7DP8 - chains C and D of the 6 polymer chains in the assembly; structure by X-ray diffraction, 2.45 A resolution.

[Chain C]
Protein: Tubulin alpha-1B chain
Source organism: Sus scrofa
UniProtKB: Q2XVP4 (TBA1B_PIG); residues 1-450 here = UniProt positions 1-450
Sequence (450 residues; each row starts with the number of its first residue):
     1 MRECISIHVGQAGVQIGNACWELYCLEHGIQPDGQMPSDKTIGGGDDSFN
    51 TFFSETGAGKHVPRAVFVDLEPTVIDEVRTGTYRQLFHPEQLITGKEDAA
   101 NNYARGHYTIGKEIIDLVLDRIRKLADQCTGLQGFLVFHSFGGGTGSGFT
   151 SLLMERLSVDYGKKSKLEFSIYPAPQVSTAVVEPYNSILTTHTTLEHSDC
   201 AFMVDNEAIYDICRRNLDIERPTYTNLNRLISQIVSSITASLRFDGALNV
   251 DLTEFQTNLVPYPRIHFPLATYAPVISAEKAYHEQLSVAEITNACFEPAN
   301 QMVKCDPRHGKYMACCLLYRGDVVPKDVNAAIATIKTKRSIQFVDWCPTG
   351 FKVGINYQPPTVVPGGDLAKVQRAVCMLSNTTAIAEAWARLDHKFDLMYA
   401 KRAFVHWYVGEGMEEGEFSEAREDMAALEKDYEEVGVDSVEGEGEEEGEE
Unresolved in the structure: 441-450
Bound ions: Ca2+ site 1: D39, T41, G44, E55; Ca2+ site 2 near E55 (its only coordinating residue here)
Ligand contacts:
  - G2X (6-[2,6-bis(fluoranyl)-4-[3-(methylamino)propoxy]phenyl]-5-chloranyl-N-[(2S)-1,1,1-tris(fluoranyl)propan-2-yl]-[1,2,4]triazolo[1,5-a]pyrimidin-7-amine), molecule 1: V177, S178, T179, N206, E207, Y210, D211, R214, R221, P222, T223, Y224, L227
  - G2X, molecule 2: A247, L248, P325, K326, V328, N329, V353, I355
  - GTP (guanosine-5'-triphosphate): G10, Q11, A12, Q15, D69, D98, A99, A100, N101, S140, G142, G143, G144, T145, G146, I171, T179, E183, N206, Y224, L227, N228, I231
Curated features (UniProtKB/Swiss-Prot):
  - motif: M1 to C4 (MREC motif)
  - active site: E254
  - binding site (GTP): G10, Q11, A12, Q15, E71, A99, S140, G143, G144, T145, G146, T179, E183, N206, Y224, N228, L252
  - binding site (Mg(2+)): E71
  - modified residue: K40 (N6,N6,N6-trimethyllysine), S48 (Phosphoserine), S232 (Phosphoserine), Y282 (3'-nitrotyrosine), R339 (Omega-N-methylarginine), S439 (Phosphoserine), E443 (5-glutamyl polyglutamate), E445 (5-glutamyl polyglutamate)
  - cross-link (Glycyl lysine isopeptide (Lys-Gly)): K326 (interchain with G-Cter in ubiquitin), K370 (interchain with G-Cter in ubiquitin)

[Chain D]
Protein: Tubulin beta chain
Source organism: Sus scrofa
UniProtKB: A0A287AGU7 (A0A287AGU7_PIG); the author numbering skips numbers that UniProt does not, so the offset changes along the chain: 1-358 = UniProt 1-358; 367-453 = UniProt 359-445
Sequence (445 residues; numbered 1 to 453; 8 numbers in that range are skipped by the numbering (no residue carries them; nothing is unmodelled there); the number before each row is that of its first residue):
     1 MREIVHIQAGQCGNQIGAKFWEVISDEHGIDPTGSYHGDSDLQLERINVY
    51 YNEATGNKYVPRAILVDLEPGTMDSVRSGPFGQIFRPDNFVFGQSGAGNN
   101 WAKGHYTEGAELVDSVLDVVRKESESCDCLQGFQLTHSLGGGTGSGMGTL
   151 LISKIREEYPDRIMNTFSVMPSPKVSDTVVEPYNATLSVHQLVENTDETY
   201 CIDNEALYDICFRTLKLTTPTYGDLNHLVSATMSGVTTCLRFPGQLNADL
   251 RKLAVNMVPFPRLHFFMPGFAPLTSRGSQQYRALTVPELTQQMFDSKNMM
   301 AACDPRHGRYLTVAAIFRGRMSMKEVDEQMLNVQNKNSSYFVEWIPNNVK
   351 TAVCDIPP
   367 RGLKMSATFIGNSTAIQELFKRISEQFTAMFRRKAFLHWYTGEGMDEMEF
   417 TEAESNMNDLVSEYQQYQDATADEQGEFEEEEGEDEA
Unresolved in the structure: 279-283, 440-453
Ligand contacts:
  - 6K9 ((1S,3S,6S,9S,12S,14R,16R,18S,20R,21R,22S,26R,29S,31R,32S,33R,35R,36S)-20-[(2S)-3-amino-2-hydroxypropyl]-21-methoxy-14-methyl-8,15-dimethylidene-2,19,30,34,37,39,40,41-octaoxanonacyclo[24.9.2.1~3,32~.1~3,33~.1~6,9~.1~12,16~.0~18,22~.0~29,36~.0~31,35~]hentetracontan-24-one (non-preferred name)): Q11, P173, K174, V175, S176, D177, T178, Y208, P220, T221, Y222, L225
  - GTP (guanosine-5'-triphosphate): G10, Q11, C12, Q15, I16, D67, G96, A97, G98, N99, S138, G140, G141, G142, T143, G144, V169, P171, V175, S176, E181, N204, L207, Y222, L225, N226

[How chain C and chain D interact]
Pairs across the interface (58):
  Q11(C) - Q245(D)  hydrogen bond
  E71(C) - Q245(D)
  P72(C) - M1(D)
  K96(C) - M1(D)
  K96(C) - D128(D)
  E97(C) - R2(D)  salt bridge
  E97(C) - R162(D)  salt bridge
  D98(C) - D249(D)
  D98(C) - K252(D)  salt bridge
  A100(C) - R251(D)
  A100(C) - K252(D)
  A100(C) - V255(D)
  N101(C) - K252(D)
  N101(C) - N256(D)  hydrogen bond
  R105(C) - R251(D)
  Q176(C) - N347(D)
  S178(C) - N347(D)
  S178(C) - K350(D)  hydrogen bond
  T179(C) - L246(D)
  T179(C) - K350(D)
  A180(C) - N256(D)
  A180(C) - K350(D)
  V181(C) - N256(D)  hydrogen bond (backbone-side chain)
  V181(C) - I345(D)  hydrophobic
  V181(C) - P346(D)
  V181(C) - N347(D)
  V181(C) - N348(D)
  V181(C) - K350(D)
  E220(C) - K324(D)
  R221(C) - K324(D)
  R221(C) - D327(D)  salt bridge
  K394(C) - P346(D)
  K394(C) - N347(D)  hydrogen bond
  L397(C) - E343(D)
  L397(C) - W344(D)
  L397(C) - A438(D)  hydrophobic
  M398(C) - W344(D)
  M398(C) - P346(D)
  K401(C) - F260(D)
  K401(C) - W344(D)
  K401(C) - A436(D)
  K401(C) - T437(D)  hydrogen bond (side chain-backbone)
  K401(C) - A438(D)
  A403(C) - P259(D)
  A403(C) - F260(D)  hydrophobic
  F404(C) - V255(D)
  F404(C) - N256(D)
  F404(C) - V258(D)
  F404(C) - P259(D)  hydrogen bond (backbone-backbone)
  F404(C) - T312(D)
  F404(C) - I345(D)  hydrophobic
  H406(C) - V258(D)  hydrogen bond (side chain-backbone)
  H406(C) - P259(D)
  H406(C) - F260(D)
  H406(C) - P261(D)
  W407(C) - A254(D)
  W407(C) - V255(D)
  W407(C) - V258(D)  hydrogen bond (side chain-backbone)
Also at the interface, not in a pair above, chain C (29 interface residues in all): T73, V177, V182, Y210, R402
Also at the interface, not in a pair above, chain D (34 interface residues in all): C129, I163, M257, S322, M323

[Overview]
The interface between chain C and chain D involves 29 residues on one side and 34 on the other; the contacts
include 9 hydrogen bonds and 4 salt bridges. Polar pairs include E97(C)-R2(D), E97(C)-R162(D) and
D98(C)-K252(D). Bound to chain C: compound G2X and GTP.
Chain C is Tubulin alpha-1B chain and chain D is Tubulin beta chain, both from Sus scrofa; the structure,
Crystal structure of T2R-TTL-Cevipabulin-eribulin complex, was determined by X-ray diffraction together with
7CLD from the same study.
